PDB entry 2R1D | X-ray diffraction, 2.60 A resolution | chain A

[Chain A]
Molecule: Neurexin-1-beta
Organism: Rattus norvegicus
Notes: fragment: LNS/LG domain
UniProtKB: Q63373 (NRX1B_RAT); residues 2-226 here correspond to UniProt positions 78-302 (UniProt number = residue number + 76)
Amino-acid sequence (226 residues; numbered 1 to 226; the number before each row is that of its first residue):
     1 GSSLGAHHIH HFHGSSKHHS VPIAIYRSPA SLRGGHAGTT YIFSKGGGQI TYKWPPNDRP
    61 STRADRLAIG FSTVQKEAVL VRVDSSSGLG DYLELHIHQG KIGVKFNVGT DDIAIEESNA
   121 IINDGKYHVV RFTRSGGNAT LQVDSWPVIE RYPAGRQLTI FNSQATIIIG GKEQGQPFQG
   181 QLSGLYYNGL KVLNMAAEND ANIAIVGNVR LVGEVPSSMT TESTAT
Not modelled in the structure: 1-34, 217-226
Curated features (UniProtKB/Swiss-Prot):
  - binding site (Ca(2+)): I160, N162

[Summary]
From UniProt: Ca2+-binding residues I160 and N162.
Chain A is Neurexin-1-beta (Rattus norvegicus); the structure, Crystal structure of rat neurexin 1beta in the
Ca2+ containing form, was determined by X-ray diffraction together with 2R16 and 2R1B from the same study.
